PDB entry 5D0X | X-ray diffraction, 2.60 A resolution | chains H and Z of the 28 polymer chains in the assembly

[Chain H]
Molecule: Proteasome subunit beta type-2
From: Saccharomyces cerevisiae (strain ATCC 204508 / S288c)
Notes: EC 3.4.25.1
UniProt: P25043 (PSB2_YEAST); residues 1-232 here correspond to UniProt positions 30-261 (UniProt number = residue number + 29)
Chain sequence (232 residues; numbered 1 to 232; the number before each row is that of its first residue):
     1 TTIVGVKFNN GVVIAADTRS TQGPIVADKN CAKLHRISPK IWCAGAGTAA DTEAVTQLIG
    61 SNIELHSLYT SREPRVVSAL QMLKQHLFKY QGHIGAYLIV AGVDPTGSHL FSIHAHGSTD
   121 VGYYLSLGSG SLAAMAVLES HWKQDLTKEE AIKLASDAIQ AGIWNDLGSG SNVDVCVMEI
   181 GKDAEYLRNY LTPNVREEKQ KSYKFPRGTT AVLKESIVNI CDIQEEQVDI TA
Unresolved in the structure: 227-232
Swiss-Prot annotation at these positions:
  - active site: Thr1 (Nucleophile)
Covalently attached groups: bortezomib (BO2) linked to Thr1
Ligand contacts: bortezomib (BO2; N-[(1R)-1-(dihydroxyboryl)-3-methylbutyl]-N-(pyrazin-2-ylcarbonyl)-L-phenylalaninamide): Arg19, Ser20, Thr21, Gln22, Ala27, Cys31, Lys33, Gly45, Ala46, Gly47, Thr48, Ala49, Thr52, Ser129, Gly168
From the paper describing this entry:
  - catalytic residues: Lys33 (proposed by the authors, not directly observed)

[Chain Z]
Molecule: Proteasome subunit beta type-6
From: Saccharomyces cerevisiae (strain ATCC 204508 / S288c)
Notes: EC 3.4.25.1
UniProt: P23724 (PSB6_YEAST); residues 1-222 here correspond to UniProt positions 20-241 (UniProt number = residue number + 19)
Chain sequence (222 residues; numbered 1 to 222; the number before each row is that of its first residue):
     1 QFNPYGDNGG TILGIAGEDF AVLAGDTRNI TDYSINSRYE PKVFDCGDNI VMSANGFAAD
    61 GDALVKRFKN SVKWYHFDHN DKKLSINSAA RNIQHLLYGK RFFPYYVHTI IAGLDEDGKG
   121 AVYSFDPVGS YEREQCRAGG AAASLIMPFL DNQVNFKNQY EPGTNGKVKK PLKYLSVEEV
   181 IKLVRDSFTS ATERHIQVGD GLEILIVTKD GVRKEFYELK RD
Bound ions: Mg2+: Thr192, His195, Val198

[Interface between chain H and chain Z]
Pairs across the interface - 59 pairs, chain H then chain Z:
  Arg19(H) with Ile196(Z); Asp222(Z), salt bridge
  Thr21(H) with Ile196(Z)
  Pro24(H) with His195(Z); Ile196(Z), hydrogen bond (backbone-backbone)
  Ile25(H) with Arg194(Z); His195(Z)
  Val26(H) with Glu193(Z); Arg194(Z), hydrogen bond (backbone-backbone); Ile196(Z), hydrophobic
  Ala27(H) with Arg194(Z), hydrogen bond (backbone-side chain)
  Lys29(H) with Glu193(Z), salt bridge; Arg194(Z)
  Ile163(H) with Asp222(Z)
  Trp164(H) with Ile35(Z); Arg38(Z), hydrogen bond (backbone-side chain); Arg221(Z); Asp222(Z)
  Asn165(H) with Tyr33(Z); Arg38(Z)
  Asp166(H) with Tyr33(Z)
  Leu167(H) with Arg28(Z); Ile30(Z), hydrophobic; Asp32(Z); Tyr33(Z), hydrogen bond (backbone-backbone); Ile35(Z), hydrophobic; Ile196(Z)
  Gly168(H) with Tyr33(Z)
  Ser169(H) with Asp222(Z)
  Gly170(H) with Asp222(Z)
  Ser171(H) with Asp222(Z), hydrogen bond (backbone-side chain)
  Asn194(H) with Lys220(Z), hydrogen bond (backbone-side chain); Asp222(Z)
  Arg196(H) with Thr189(Z); Ser190(Z); Glu193(Z)
  Glu197(H) with Arg185(Z), salt bridge
  Lys199(H) with Asp186(Z)
  Gln200(H) with Lys182(Z); Arg185(Z), hydrogen bond; Asp186(Z), hydrogen bond (backbone-side chain)
  Lys201(H) with Glu179(Z); Asp186(Z), hydrogen bond (backbone-side chain)
  Tyr203(H) with Phe149(Z); Gln153(Z); Leu183(Z); Asp186(Z), hydrogen bond
  Phe205(H) with Asn152(Z); Gln153(Z); Gln159(Z)
  Pro206(H) with Pro162(Z), hydrophobic
  Arg207(H) with Pro162(Z)
  Thr209(H) with Asn158(Z); Gln159(Z); Tyr160(Z), hydrogen bond (backbone-backbone)
  Thr210(H) with Asn165(Z)
  Ala211(H) with Tyr160(Z), hydrophobic; Gly166(Z)
  Val212(H) with Asn165(Z)
Interface residues without a listed pair, chain H (34 interface residues in all): Gly23, Asp28, Val195, Gly208
Interface residues without a listed pair, chain Z (33 interface residues in all): Ser34, Leu145, Glu161, Glu218

[Overview]
The interface between chain H and chain Z involves 34 residues on one side and 33 on the other; the contacts
include 12 hydrogen bonds and 3 salt bridges. Among the polar pairs are Arg19(H)-Asp222(Z), Lys29(H)-Glu193(Z)
and Glu197(H)-Arg185(Z). Covalently linked bortezomib: at Thr1(H). The paper reports the catalytic residue
Lys33(H).
Here chain H is Proteasome subunit beta type-2 and chain Z is Proteasome subunit beta type-6, both from
Saccharomyces cerevisiae (strain ATCC 204508 / S288c). Entry 5D0X (Yeast 20S proteasome beta5-T1S mutant in
complex with Bortezomib) was determined by X-ray diffraction (same publication as 5CZ4, 5CZ5, 5CZ6, 5CZ7,
5CZ8, 5CZ9 and 16 further entries).
